PDB entry 1US6 | X-ray diffraction, 1.65 A resolution | chains A and B

# Chain A (and B)
Protein: Transcriptional repressor tram
Source organism: Agrobacterium tumefaciens
Notes: chain B of this document is another copy of the same molecule, construct and numbering; everything in this record applies to it too
UniProtKB: Q57471 (TRAM_AGRTU); residue numbers follow UniProt; this construct covers 1-102
Sequence (102 residues; each row starts with the number of its first residue):
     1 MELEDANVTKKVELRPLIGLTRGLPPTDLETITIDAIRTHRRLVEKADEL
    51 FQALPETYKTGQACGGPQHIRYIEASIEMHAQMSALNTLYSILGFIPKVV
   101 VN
Unresolved in the structure: 1-11 (chain B: 101-102)

# Interface between chain A and chain B
Contacting residue pairs (37):
  Leu14(A) with His80(B); Ala81(B), hydrophobic; Ser84(B)
  Pro16(A) with His80(B)
  Leu17(A) with Ile77(B), hydrophobic
  Leu20(A) with Tyr72(B); Ile73(B); Ser76(B); Ile77(B), hydrophobic
  Gly23(A) with Cys64(B)
  Leu24(A) with His69(B); Ile73(B), hydrophobic
  Pro25(A) with Gly65(B)
  Asp28(A) with Gly65(B); Gly66(B), hydrogen bond (side chain-backbone); Ile70(B)
  Ile32(A) with Ile70(B), hydrophobic
  Cys64(A) with Gly23(B), hydrogen bond (side chain-backbone); Leu24(B), hydrophobic
  Gly65(A) with Leu24(B); Pro25(B); Asp28(B)
  Gly66(A) with Asp28(B), hydrogen bond (backbone-side chain)
  Ile70(A) with Asp28(B); Ile32(B), hydrophobic
  Ile73(A) with Leu20(B); Leu24(B), hydrophobic; Ile32(B), hydrophobic
  Ser76(A) with Leu20(B)
  Ile77(A) with Leu17(B), hydrophobic; Ala85(B), hydrophobic
  His80(A) with Leu14(B); Pro16(B)
  Ala81(A) with Leu14(B), hydrophobic; Ala81(B)
  Ser84(A) with Leu14(B)
  Ala85(A) with Ile77(B), hydrophobic
Also at the interface, not in a pair above, chain A (27 interface residues in all): Thr21, Asp35, His69, Tyr72, Glu74, Glu78, Leu89
Also at the interface, not in a pair above, chain B (27 interface residues in all): Asp35, Glu74, Glu78, Gln82, Leu89

# In short
Chain A and chain B each contribute 27 residues to their interface, with 3 hydrogen bonds. Polar pairs include
Asp28(A)-Gly66(B) and Cys64(A)-Gly23(B).
Both chains are Transcriptional repressor tram (Agrobacterium tumefaciens). Entry 1US6 (Crystal structure of
the quorum-sensing protein TraM from Agrobacterium tumefaciens at 1.65 Ang. resolution) was determined by
X-ray diffraction.
